PDB entry 7VLC | X-ray diffraction, 2.20 A resolution | chains B and C of the 8 polymer chains in the assembly

# Chain B
Molecule: Extracellular A2 globin
Organism: Lamellibrachia satsuma
UniProtKB: S0BBR6 (S0BBR6_LAMSA); residues 1-144 here correspond to UniProt positions 17-160 (UniProt number = residue number + 16)
Chain sequence (144 residues; numbered 1 to 144; the number before each row is that of its first residue):
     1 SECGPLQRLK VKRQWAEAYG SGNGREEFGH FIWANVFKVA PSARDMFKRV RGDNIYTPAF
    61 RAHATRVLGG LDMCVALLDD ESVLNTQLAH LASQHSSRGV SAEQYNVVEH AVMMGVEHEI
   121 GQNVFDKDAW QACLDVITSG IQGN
Cystine bridges: Cys-3/Cys-133
Metal / ion sites: heme Fe: His-95 (together with oxygen molecule); Ca2+: Asn-106, Glu-109, Asp-135
Ligand contacts:
  - heme (HEM): Met-46, Phe-47, Arg-49, Val-50, His-63, Arg-66, Val-67, Gly-70, Leu-71, Leu-91, Gln-94, His-95, Arg-98, Val-100, Gln-104, Tyr-105, Val-108, Thr-138, Ile-141
  - heme / oxygen molecule: Trp-33, Met-46, Phe-47, Arg-49, Val-50, His-63, Arg-66, Val-67, Gly-70, Leu-71, Leu-91, Gln-94, His-95, Arg-98, Val-100, Gln-104, Tyr-105, Val-108, Thr-138, Ile-141
  - oxygen molecule (OXY): Trp-33, Phe-47, His-63, Val-67, His-95

# Chain C
Molecule: Extracellular B2 globin
Organism: Lamellibrachia satsuma
UniProtKB: S0BCU7 (S0BCU7_LAMSA); residues 1-150 here correspond to UniProt positions 17-166 (UniProt number = residue number + 16)
Chain sequence (150 residues; numbered 1 to 150; the number before each row is that of its first residue):
     1 SSNSCTTEDR REMQLMWANV WSAQFTGRRL AIAQAVFKDL FAHVPDAVGL FDRVHGTEID
    61 SSEFKAHCIR VVNGLDSAIG LLSDPSTLNE QLSHLATQHQ ERAGVTKGGF SAIAQSFLRV
   121 MPQVASCFNP DAWSRCFNRI TNGMTEGLAE
Unresolved in the structure: 1
Cystine bridges: Cys-5/Cys-136
Metal / ion sites: heme Fe: His-99 (together with oxygen molecule)
Ligand contacts:
  - heme (HEM): Leu-50, Phe-51, Arg-53, Val-54, His-67, Arg-70, Val-71, Gly-74, Leu-75, Leu-95, Gln-98, His-99, Arg-102, Val-105, Gly-109, Phe-110, Ile-113, Phe-137, Thr-141, Met-144
  - heme / oxygen molecule: Phe-37, Leu-50, Phe-51, Arg-53, Val-54, His-67, Arg-70, Val-71, Gly-74, Leu-75, Leu-95, Gln-98, His-99, Arg-102, Val-105, Gly-109, Phe-110, Ile-113, Phe-137, Thr-141, Met-144
  - oxygen molecule (OXY): Phe-37, Phe-51, His-67, Val-71, His-99

# Chain B / chain C interface
Contacting residue pairs - 41 pairs, chain B then chain C:
  Leu-9(B) / Phe-25(C)  hydrophobic
  Lys-12(B) / Gln-24(C)  hydrogen bond (side chain-backbone)
  Lys-12(B) / Phe-25(C)
  Arg-13(B) / Gln-24(C)
  Ala-16(B) / Ala-23(C)  hydrophobic
  Ala-16(B) / Gln-24(C)
  Arg-25(B) / Asp-76(C)  salt bridge
  Glu-26(B) / Asp-84(C)
  Arg-49(B) / His-94(C)  hydrogen bond
  Pro-58(B) / Ser-86(C)
  Pro-58(B) / Thr-87(C)
  Pro-58(B) / Glu-90(C)
  Ala-59(B) / Glu-90(C)
  Arg-61(B) / Thr-87(C)
  Ala-62(B) / Thr-87(C)
  Ala-62(B) / Glu-90(C)
  Ala-62(B) / Gln-91(C)
  Thr-65(B) / Ser-77(C)
  Thr-65(B) / Leu-81(C)
  Arg-66(B) / Gln-91(C)  hydrogen bond
  Arg-66(B) / His-94(C)
  Gly-69(B) / Asn-73(C)
  Asp-72(B) / Trp-21(C)
  Asp-72(B) / Arg-29(C)  salt bridge
  Met-73(B) / Ile-69(C)  hydrophobic
  Met-73(B) / Arg-70(C)
  Met-73(B) / Asn-73(C)
  Ala-76(B) / Gln-24(C)
  Ala-76(B) / Thr-26(C)
  Ala-76(B) / Arg-29(C)
  Leu-77(B) / Thr-26(C)
  Leu-77(B) / Ile-69(C)  hydrophobic
  Asp-79(B) / Phe-25(C)
  Ser-82(B) / Ser-62(C)  hydrogen bond
  Val-83(B) / Lys-65(C)
  Thr-86(B) / Ser-62(C)
  Thr-86(B) / Ala-66(C)
  Gln-87(B) / Ala-66(C)
  Gln-87(B) / Arg-70(C)  hydrogen bond
  His-90(B) / Arg-53(C)
  His-90(B) / Arg-70(C)
Interface residues without a listed pair, chain B (26 interface residues in all): Ser-21, Val-75
Interface residues without a listed pair, chain C (24 interface residues in all): Ala-18, Glu-63

# In short
26 residues of chain B and 24 residues of chain C are in contact, with 5 hydrogen bonds and 2 salt bridges.
Polar contacts include Arg-25(B)/Asp-76(C), Asp-72(B)/Arg-29(C) and Lys-12(B)/Gln-24(C). Heme is bound between
chain B and chain C.
Here chain B is Extracellular A2 globin and chain C is Extracellular B2 globin, both from Lamellibrachia
satsuma. Entry 7VLC (Oxy-deoxy intermediate of V2 hemoglobin at 78% oxygen saturation) was determined by X-ray
diffraction (same publication as 7VLD, 7VLE and 7VLF).
